Entry 6HLS (electron microscopy, 3.21 A resolution); this record covers chains A and E of the 12 polymer chains in the assembly.

Chain A:
Name: DNA-directed RNA polymerase I subunit RPA190
Organism: Saccharomyces cerevisiae (strain ATCC 204508 / S288c)
Notes: EC 2.7.7.6
Reference sequence: P10964 (RPA1_YEAST); residues 1-1664 here = UniProt positions 1-1664
Sequence (1664 residues; row label = number of the first residue in the row):
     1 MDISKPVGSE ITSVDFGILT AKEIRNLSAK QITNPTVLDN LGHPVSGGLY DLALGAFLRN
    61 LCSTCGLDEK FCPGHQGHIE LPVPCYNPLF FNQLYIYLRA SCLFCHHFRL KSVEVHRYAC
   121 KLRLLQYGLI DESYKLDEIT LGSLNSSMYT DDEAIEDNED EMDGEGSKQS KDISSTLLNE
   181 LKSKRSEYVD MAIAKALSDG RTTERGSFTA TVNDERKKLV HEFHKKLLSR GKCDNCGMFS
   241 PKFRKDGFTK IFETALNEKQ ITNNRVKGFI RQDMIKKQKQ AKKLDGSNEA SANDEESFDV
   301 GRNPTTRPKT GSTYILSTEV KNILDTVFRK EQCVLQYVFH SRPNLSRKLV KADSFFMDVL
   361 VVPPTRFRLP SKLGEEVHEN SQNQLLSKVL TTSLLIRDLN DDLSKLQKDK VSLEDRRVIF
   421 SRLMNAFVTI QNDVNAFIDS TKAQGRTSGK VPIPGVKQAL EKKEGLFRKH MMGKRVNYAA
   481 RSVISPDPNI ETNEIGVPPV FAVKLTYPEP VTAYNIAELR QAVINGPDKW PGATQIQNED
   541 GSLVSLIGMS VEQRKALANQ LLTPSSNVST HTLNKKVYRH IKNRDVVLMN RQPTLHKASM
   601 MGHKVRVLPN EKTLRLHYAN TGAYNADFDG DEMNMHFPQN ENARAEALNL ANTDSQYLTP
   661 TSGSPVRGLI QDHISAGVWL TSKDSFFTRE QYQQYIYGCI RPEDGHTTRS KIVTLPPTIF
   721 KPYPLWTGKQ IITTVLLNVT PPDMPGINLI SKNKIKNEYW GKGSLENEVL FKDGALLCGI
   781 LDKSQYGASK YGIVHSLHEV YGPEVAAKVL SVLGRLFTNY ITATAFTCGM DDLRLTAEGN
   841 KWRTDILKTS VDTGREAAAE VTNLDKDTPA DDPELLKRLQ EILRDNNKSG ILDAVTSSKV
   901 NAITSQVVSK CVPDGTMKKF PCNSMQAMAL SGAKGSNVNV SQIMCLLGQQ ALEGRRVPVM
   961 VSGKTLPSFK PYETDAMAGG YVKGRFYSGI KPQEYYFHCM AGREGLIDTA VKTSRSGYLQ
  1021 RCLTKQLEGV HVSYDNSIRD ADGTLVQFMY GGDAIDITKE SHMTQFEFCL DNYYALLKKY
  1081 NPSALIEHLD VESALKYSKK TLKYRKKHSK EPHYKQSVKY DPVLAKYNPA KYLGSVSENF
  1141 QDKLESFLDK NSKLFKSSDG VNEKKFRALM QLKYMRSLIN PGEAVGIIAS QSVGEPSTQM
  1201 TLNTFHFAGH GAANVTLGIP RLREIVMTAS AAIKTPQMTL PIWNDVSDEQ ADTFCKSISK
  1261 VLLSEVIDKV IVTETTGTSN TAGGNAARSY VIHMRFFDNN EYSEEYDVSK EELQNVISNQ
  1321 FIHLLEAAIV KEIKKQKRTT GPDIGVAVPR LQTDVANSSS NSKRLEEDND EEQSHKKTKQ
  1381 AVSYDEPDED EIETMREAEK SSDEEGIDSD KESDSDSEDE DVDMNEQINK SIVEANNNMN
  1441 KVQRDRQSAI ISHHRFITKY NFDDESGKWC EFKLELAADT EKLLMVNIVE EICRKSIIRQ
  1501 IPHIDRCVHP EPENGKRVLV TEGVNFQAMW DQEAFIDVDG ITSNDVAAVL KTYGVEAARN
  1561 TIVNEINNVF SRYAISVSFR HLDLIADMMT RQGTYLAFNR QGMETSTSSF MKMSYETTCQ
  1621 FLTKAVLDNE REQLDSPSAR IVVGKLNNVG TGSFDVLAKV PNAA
Disordered / not traced: 141-174, 269-311, 372-378, 407-412, 444-450, 1011-1016, 1154-1159, 1201-1213, 1278-1286, 1339-1439, 1664
Ion coordination: Zn2+ site 1: C62, C65, C72, H75; Zn2+ site 2: C102, C105, C233, C236
Swiss-Prot annotation at these positions:
  - region: P992 to E1004 (Bridging helix)
  - binding site (Zn(2+)): C62, C65, C72, H75, C102, C105, C233, C236
  - binding site (Mg(2+)): D627, D629, D631
  - modified residue (Phosphoserine): S889, S1636

Chain E:
Name: DNA-directed RNA polymerases I, II, and III subunit RPABC1
Organism: Saccharomyces cerevisiae (strain ATCC 204508 / S288c)
Reference sequence: P20434 (RPAB1_YEAST); residues 1-215 here = UniProt positions 1-215
Sequence (215 residues; row label = number of the first residue in the row):
     1 MDQENERNIS RLWRAFRTVK EMVKDRGYFI TQEEVELPLE DFKAKYCDSM GRPQRKMMSF
    61 QANPTEESIS KFPDMGSLWV EFCDEPSVGV KTMKTFVIHI QEKNFQTGIF VYQNNITPSA
   121 MKLVPSIPPA TIETFNEAAL VVNITHHELV PKHIRLSSDE KRELLKRYRL KESQLPRIQR
   181 ADPVALYLGL KRGEVVKIIR KSETSGRYAS YRICM
Disordered / not traced: 1

How chain A and chain E interact:
Residue-residue contacts (100):
  I130(A) - S173(E)
  I130(A) - M215(E)  hydrophobic
  D131(A) - E172(E)
  D131(A) - R192(E)
  D131(A) - G193(E)
  D131(A) - M215(E)
  Y134(A) - R192(E)
  S207(A) - K171(E)
  T209(A) - S173(E)
  T209(A) - Q174(E)
  T211(A) - S173(E)
  T211(A) - R177(E)  hydrogen bond
  D214(A) - R177(E)  salt bridge
  E215(A) - R177(E)  salt bridge
  D1035(A) - Y168(E)
  S1037(A) - Y168(E)
  R1039(A) - Y168(E)
  R1039(A) - L170(E)
  G1043(A) - Q174(E)
  T1044(A) - Q174(E)  hydrogen bond (side chain-backbone)
  L1045(A) - L170(E)  hydrophobic
  L1045(A) - Q174(E)  hydrogen bond (backbone-backbone)
  L1045(A) - P176(E)
  V1046(A) - P176(E)
  F1048(A) - Y168(E)  hydrophobic
  F1048(A) - S210(E)
  F1048(A) - Y211(E)
  G1051(A) - S202(E)
  G1051(A) - S205(E)
  G1052(A) - S205(E)
  G1052(A) - Y208(E)
  D1053(A) - S205(E)
  R1105(A) - R207(E)
  H1113(A) - H147(E)  hydrogen bond (side chain-backbone)
  H1113(A) - V150(E)  hydrogen bond (side chain-backbone)
  H1113(A) - K152(E)
  Y1114(A) - T145(E)
  Y1114(A) - H146(E)
  Y1114(A) - K152(E)
  Q1116(A) - K152(E)
  V1118(A) - I199(E)  hydrophobic
  V1118(A) - R207(E)
  Y1120(A) - R207(E)  hydrogen bond (backbone-side chain)
  D1121(A) - K197(E)  salt bridge
  P1122(A) - R207(E)
  A1125(A) - R167(E)
  S1137(A) - S205(E)
  E1138(A) - S205(E)  hydrogen bond (backbone-backbone)
  E1138(A) - R207(E)  salt bridge
  N1139(A) - E203(E)
  N1139(A) - T204(E)
  N1139(A) - S205(E)  hydrogen bond (side chain-backbone)
  N1139(A) - G206(E)  hydrogen bond (side chain-backbone)
  Q1527(A) - A138(E)
  W1530(A) - R14(E)  hydrogen bond (backbone-side chain)
  W1530(A) - A139(E)
  W1530(A) - V142(E)  hydrophobic
  D1531(A) - R11(E)  salt bridge
  E1533(A) - R14(E)  salt bridge
  V1538(A) - R14(E)
  V1538(A) - V142(E)  hydrophobic
  D1539(A) - V142(E)
  D1539(A) - N143(E)
  D1539(A) - H146(E)
  D1539(A) - H147(E)
  D1539(A) - E148(E)
  I1541(A) - H147(E)  hydrogen bond (backbone-side chain)
  T1542(A) - L149(E)
  K1551(A) - P183(E)
  T1552(A) - I144(E)
  T1552(A) - P183(E)
  Y1553(A) - I144(E)  hydrophobic
  Y1553(A) - H147(E)
  Y1553(A) - V150(E)
  Y1553(A) - V184(E)
  G1554(A) - P183(E)
  V1555(A) - D182(E)
  V1555(A) - R212(E)
  E1556(A) - L149(E)
  E1556(A) - P151(E)
  E1556(A) - H153(E)
  E1556(A) - I198(E)
  E1556(A) - R200(E)  salt bridge
  E1556(A) - R212(E)  salt bridge
  A1557(A) - L149(E)
  A1557(A) - V150(E)  hydrophobic
  R1559(A) - R200(E)
  R1559(A) - Y208(E)  hydrogen bond
  N1560(A) - L149(E)  hydrogen bond (side chain-backbone)
  T1561(A) - L149(E)
  F1579(A) - E203(E)
  R1580(A) - T204(E)
  D1583(A) - Y208(E)  hydrogen bond
  D1587(A) - R200(E)  salt bridge
  T1590(A) - R212(E)  hydrogen bond (backbone-side chain)
  R1591(A) - R177(E)  hydrogen bond (backbone-backbone)
  Q1592(A) - R177(E)
  Q1592(A) - Q179(E)
  G1593(A) - R177(E)  hydrogen bond (backbone-backbone)
  G1593(A) - Q179(E)
Interface residues without a listed pair, chain A (62 interface residues in all): V212, G1540, L1550, N1564, T1594
Interface residues without a listed pair, chain E (53 interface residues in all): R7, V141, L164, L175, I178, K201, A209

Overview:
62 residues of chain A and 53 residues of chain E are in contact, with 17 hydrogen bonds and 9 salt bridges.
Among the polar pairs are D214(A)-R177(E), E215(A)-R177(E) and D1121(A)-K197(E). Curated annotation (UniProt)
lists 8 Zn2+-binding residues and 3 Mg2+-binding residues on chain A.
Here chain A is DNA-directed RNA polymerase I subunit RPA190 and chain E is DNA-directed RNA polymerases I,
II, and III subunit RPABC1, both from Saccharomyces cerevisiae (strain ATCC 204508 / S288c). Entry 6HLS (Yeast
apo RNA polymerase I*) was determined by electron microscopy (same publication as 6HKO, 6HLQ and 6HLR).
